PDB entry 4DR4 | X-ray diffraction, 3.97 A resolution | chains A and I of the 23 polymer chains in the assembly

Chain A:
Molecule: 16S rRNA
Source organism: Thermus thermophilus
Sequence (1522 nucleotides; row label = number of the first residue in the row; note: 42 numbers in that range are skipped by the numbering (no residue carries them; nothing is unmodelled there); a row labelled like 190A-190L holds insertion residues (190A, then the next letters in order); numbering starts at 0):
     0 UUUGUUGGAGAGUUUGAUCCUGGCUCAGGGUGAACGCUGGCGGCGUGCCU
    50 AAGACAUGCAAGUCGUGCGGG
    73 CCGCGGGGUUUU
    88 ACUCCG
    95 UGGUC
   101 AGCGGCGGACGGGUGAGUAACGCGUGGGU
  129A G
   130 ACCUACCCGGAAGAGGGGGACAACCCGGGGAAACUCGGGCUAAUCCCCCA
   180 UGUGGACCCGC
190A-190L CCCUUGGGGUGU
   191 GUCCAAAGGGCUUU
   216 GCCCGCUUCCGGAUGGGCCCGCGUCCCAUCAGCUAGUUGGUGGGGUAAUG
   266 GCCCACCAAGGCGACGACGGGUAGCCGGUCUGAGAGGAUGGCCGGCCACA
   316 GGGGCACUGAGACACGGGCCCCACUCCUACGGGAGGCAGCAGUUAGGAAU
   366 CUUCCGCAAUGGGCGCAAGCCUGACGGAGCGACGCCGCUUGGAGGAAGAA
   416 GCCCUUCGGGGUGUAAACUCCUGAA
   442 CCCGGGACGAAACCCCCGACGA
   474 GGGGACUGACGGUACCGGG
   494 GUAAUAGCGCCGGCCAACUCCGUGCCAGCAGCCGCGGUAAUACGGAGGGC
   544 GCGAGCGUUACCCGGAUUCACUGGGCGUAAAGGGCGUGUAGGCGGCCUGG
   594 GGCGUCCCAUGUGAAAGACCACGGCUCAACCGUGGGGGAGCGUGGGAUAC
   644 GCUCAGGCUAGACGGUGGGAGAGGGUGGUGGAAUUCCCGGAGUAGCGGUG
   694 AAAUGCGCAGAUACCGGGAGGAACGCCGAUGGCGAAGGCAGCCACCUGGU
   744 CCACCCGUGACGCUGAGGCGCGAAAGCGUGGGGAGCAAACCGGAUUAGAU
   794 ACCCGGGUAGUCCACGCCCUAAACGAUGCGCGCUAGGUCUCUGGGUCU
   848 CCUGGGGGCCGAAGCUAACGCGUUAAGCGCGCCGCCUGGGGAGUACGGCC
   898 GCAAGGCUGAAACUCAAAGGAAUUGACGGGGGCCCGCACAAGCGGUGGAG
   948 CAUGUGGUUUAAUUCGAAGXAACGCGAAGAACCUUACCAGGCCUUGACAU
   998 GCUAGG
 1003A G
  1004 AACCCGGGUGAAAGCCUGGGGUGCCCC
1030A-1030D GCGA
  1031 GGGGAGCCCUAGCACAGGUGCUGCAUGGCCGUCGUCAGCUCGUGCCGUGA
  1081 GGUGUUGGGUUAAGUCCCGCAACGAGCGCAACCCCCGCCGUUAGUUGCCA
  1131 GCGGUUCGGCCGGGCACUCUAACGGGACUGCCCGCGAAA
  1171 GCGGGAGGAAGGAGGGGACGACGUCUGGUCAGCAUGGCCCUUACGGCCUG
  1221 GGCGACACACGUGCUACAAUGCCCACUACAAAGCGAUGCCACCCGGCAAC
  1271 GGGGAGCUAAUCGCAAAAAGGUGGGCCCAGUUCGGAUUGGGGUCUGCAAC
  1321 CCGACCCCAUGAAGCCGGAAUCGCUAGUAAUCGCGGAUCAG
 1361A C
  1362 CAUGCCGCGGUGAAUACGUUCCCGGGCCUUGUACACACXGCCXGUXACGC
  1412 CAUGGGAGCGGGCUCUACCCGAAGUCGCCGGG
  1446 AGCCUACGGG
  1459 CAGGCGCCGAGGGUAGGGCCCGUGACUGGGGCGAAGUCGUAACAAGGUAG
  1509 CUGUACCGGAAGGUGCGGCUGGAUCCACUCCUUUCU
Unresolved in the structure: 0-4, 1534-1538
Modified residues: PSU (pseudouridine-5'-monophosphate) at position 516, 7MG (7N-methyl-8-hydroguanosine-5'-monophosphate) at position 527, M2G (N2-dimethylguanosine-5'-monophosphate) at position 966, 5MC (5-methylcytidine-5'-monophosphate) at position 967, 2MG (2N-methylguanosine-5'-monophosphate) at position 1207, 5MC (5-methylcytidine-5'-monophosphate) at position 1400, 4OC (4n,o2'-methylcytidine-5'-monophosphate) at position 1402, 5MC (5-methylcytidine-5'-monophosphate) at position 1404, 5MC (5-methylcytidine-5'-monophosphate) at position 1407, UR3 (3-methyluridine-5'-monophoshate) at position 1498, MA6 (6N-dimethyladenosine-5'-monophoshate) at position 1518, MA6 (6N-dimethyladenosine-5'-monophoshate) at position 1519, PSU (pseudouridine-5'-monophosphate) at position 1540, PSU (pseudouridine-5'-monophosphate) at position 1541
Sequence notes: conflict C1534 (A2157 in M26923.1), A1535 (C2158 in M26923.1)
Bound ions: Mg2+ site 1 near U5 (its only coordinating residue here); Mg2+ site 2 near U12 (its only coordinating residue here); Mg2+ site 3 near G21 (its only coordinating residue here); Mg2+ site 4 near C48 (its only coordinating residue here); Mg2+ site 5 near A53 (its only coordinating residue here); Mg2+ site 6: A59, C386; Mg2+ site 7 near U62 (its only coordinating residue here); Mg2+ site 8: G107, G324; Mg2+ site 9: A109, G331; Mg2+ site 10 near G111 (its only coordinating residue here); Mg2+ site 11 near G113 (its only coordinating residue here); Mg2+ site 12: G117, G289; 83 more Mg2+ sites not listed
Small-molecule neighbours:
  - paromomycin (PAR), molecule 1: U30, G31, C48, U49, U304, G306, C554, C555
  - paromomycin (PAR), molecule 2: G31, C47, C48, A50, A51, G52, A53, G113, U114, G115, A353, C355, A356, G357, U358, U359, A360, G361, C366
  - paromomycin (PAR), molecule 3: G64, U65, G68, G69, G70, G93, U95, G96, G97, U98, C99
  - paromomycin (PAR), molecule 4: C106, U133, A134, C135, C136, C221, U222, C225, G226, G227, A228, A325
  - paromomycin (PAR), molecule 5: A119, A120, C121, G122, C123, G236, C237, G238, U239, C240, C241, C242, G281, A282, G284, G285
  - paromomycin (PAR), molecule 6: G127, G128, U129, C131, G230, G231, C233, U605, G606
  - paromomycin (PAR), molecule 7: A412, G413, A414, A415, C417, C418, C419, G424, G425, G426, U427, G428
  - paromomycin (PAR), molecule 8: G567, G568, C569, G570, G575, G821, C822, G874, C875, C877, G881
  - paromomycin (PAR), molecule 9: U598, C599, C600, A602, U603, G604, A632, G633, C634, G635, U636, G637
  - paromomycin (PAR), molecule 10: G604, U605, G606, A608, G629, G630, G631
  - paromomycin (PAR), molecule 11: G610, A611, C612, C613, A614, A622, C623, C624, G625, U626, G627
  - paromomycin (PAR), molecule 12: G661, G662, A663, G664, G666, C739, U740, G741, G742, U743
  - paromomycin (PAR), molecule 13: U669, G670, G671, U672, G673, G714, A715, A716, C717, G734, C805, C806, A807
  - paromomycin (PAR), molecule 14: A716, C717, G718, C732, A733, A767, C805, C806, G1525, G1526
  - paromomycin (PAR), molecule 15: G771, U772, G773, G774, G775, G776, A802, G803
  - paromomycin (PAR), molecule 16: G933, C1060, G1061, U1062, U1065, C1066, C1189, G1190
  - paromomycin (PAR), molecule 17: G1258, C1259, C1260, A1261, C1262, C1270, G1271, G1272, G1273, G1274, C1314, U1315
  - paromomycin (PAR), molecule 18: G1405, U1406, 5MC_1407, A1408, C1409, G1489, C1490, G1491, A1492, A1493, G1494, U1495, C1496

Chain I:
Name: 30S ribosomal protein S9
Source organism: Thermus thermophilus
UniProtKB: P80374 (RS9_THET8); numbering as in UniProt (aligned over 1-128)
Amino-acid sequence (128 residues; numbered 1 to 128; the number before each row is that of its first residue):
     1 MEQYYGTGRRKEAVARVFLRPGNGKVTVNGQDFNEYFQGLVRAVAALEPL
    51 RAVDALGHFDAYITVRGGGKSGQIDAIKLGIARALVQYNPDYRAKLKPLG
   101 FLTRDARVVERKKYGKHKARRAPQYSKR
Unresolved in the structure: 1

How chain A and chain I interact:
Pairs across the interface (120; chain A residue first):
  G941(A) - Arg121(I)  base contact
  G942(A) - Gln124(I)  base contact
  U943(A) - Gln124(I)  hydrogen bond to the sugar
  M2G_966(A) - Lys127(I)  sugar contact
  5MC_967(A) - Tyr125(I)  hydrogen bond to the sugar
  C970(A) - Ser126(I)  base contact
  C1116(A) - Val108(I)  sugar contact
  G1117(A) - Arg104(I)  hydrogen bond to the phosphate
  G1117(A) - Ala106(I)  sugar contact
  C1118(A) - Arg9(I)  salt bridge to the phosphate
  C1118(A) - Arg83(I)  hydrogen bond to the phosphate
  C1118(A) - Arg104(I)  salt bridge to the phosphate
  C1119(A) - Arg9(I)  salt bridge to the phosphate
  C1119(A) - Arg83(I)  salt bridge to the phosphate
  G1127(A) - Arg16(I)  phosphate contact
  G1127(A) - Arg66(I)  salt bridge to the phosphate
  C1128(A) - Arg16(I)  salt bridge to the phosphate
  C1128(A) - Tyr62(I)  phosphate contact
  C1128(A) - Arg66(I)  salt bridge to the phosphate
  C1129(A) - Tyr62(I)  hydrogen bond to the phosphate
  A1130(A) - Gln3(I)  hydrogen bond to the sugar
  A1130(A) - Phe18(I)  sugar contact
  A1130(A) - Arg20(I)  salt bridge to the phosphate
  A1130(A) - Tyr62(I)  phosphate contact
  G1131(A) - Gln3(I)  hydrogen bond to the phosphate
  C1147(A) - Tyr5(I)  hydrogen bond to the sugar
  C1147(A) - Thr7(I)  phosphate contact
  C1147(A) - Arg16(I)  hydrogen bond to the base
  U1148(A) - Tyr5(I)  phosphate contact
  U1148(A) - Thr7(I)  hydrogen bond to the phosphate
  U1148(A) - Arg9(I)  salt bridge to the phosphate
  U1148(A) - Val14(I)  phosphate contact
  U1148(A) - Arg16(I)  base contact
  U1148(A) - Arg66(I)  sugar contact
  C1149(A) - Arg9(I)  salt bridge to the phosphate
  C1149(A) - Val14(I)  phosphate contact
  G1177(A) - Lys97(I)  salt bridge to the phosphate
  G1178(A) - Arg93(I)  salt bridge to the phosphate
  G1178(A) - Lys97(I)  salt bridge to the phosphate
  A1179(A) - Arg93(I)  salt bridge to the phosphate
  A1179(A) - Leu102(I)  sugar contact
  A1179(A) - Thr103(I)  phosphate contact
  A1179(A) - Arg104(I)  sugar contact
  A1180(A) - Thr103(I)  hydrogen bond to the phosphate
  G1186(A) - Glu110(I)  sugar contact
  G1186(A) - Arg111(I)  sugar contact
  G1186(A) - Lys113(I)  hydrogen bond to the phosphate
  G1187(A) - Arg111(I)  hydrogen bond to the sugar
  G1187(A) - Lys113(I)  salt bridge to the phosphate
  A1188(A) - Tyr114(I)  phosphate contact
  G1231(A) - Ser126(I)  hydrogen bond to the phosphate
  U1232(A) - Gln124(I)  hydrogen bond to the phosphate
  U1232(A) - Ser126(I)  phosphate contact
  G1233(A) - His117(I)  salt bridge to the phosphate
  G1233(A) - Pro123(I)  phosphate contact
  G1233(A) - Gln124(I)  hydrogen bond to the phosphate
  A1248(A) - Tyr36(I)  sugar contact
  A1248(A) - Lys70(I)  base contact
  C1249(A) - Tyr36(I)  hydrogen bond to the sugar
  C1249(A) - Gly67(I)  phosphate contact
  C1249(A) - Gly68(I)  hydrogen bond to the sugar
  C1249(A) - Gly69(I)  base contact
  C1249(A) - Lys70(I)  base contact
  C1249(A) - Gln73(I)  hydrogen bond to the sugar
  A1250(A) - Gly67(I)  hydrogen bond to the phosphate
  A1250(A) - Gly68(I)  hydrogen bond to the sugar
  A1251(A) - Glu12(I)  phosphate contact
  A1251(A) - Gly67(I)  phosphate contact
  G1290(A) - Leu40(I)  sugar contact
  G1290(A) - Lys70(I)  base contact
  G1291(A) - Gln38(I)  hydrogen bond to the sugar
  G1291(A) - Gly39(I)  phosphate contact
  C1342(A) - Gln124(I)  sugar contact
  C1342(A) - Tyr125(I)  sugar contact
  G1343(A) - Arg121(I)  hydrogen bond to the sugar
  G1343(A) - Ala122(I)  sugar contact
  G1343(A) - Tyr125(I)  phosphate contact
  C1344(A) - Lys116(I)  salt bridge to the phosphate
  C1344(A) - Arg120(I)  sugar contact
  U1345(A) - Arg120(I)  salt bridge to the phosphate
  A1346(A) - Arg107(I)  sugar contact
  A1346(A) - Arg120(I)  salt bridge to the phosphate
  G1347(A) - Arg10(I)  hydrogen bond to the base
  G1347(A) - Arg107(I)  phosphate contact
  G1347(A) - Val108(I)  sugar contact
  G1347(A) - Val109(I)  phosphate contact
  G1347(A) - Glu110(I)  hydrogen bond to the phosphate
  U1348(A) - Glu110(I)  hydrogen bond to the phosphate
  U1348(A) - Arg120(I)  phosphate contact
  A1349(A) - Lys118(I)  phosphate contact
  A1349(A) - Arg120(I)  phosphate contact
  A1349(A) - Arg121(I)  hydrogen bond to the phosphate
  A1350(A) - Lys118(I)  salt bridge to the phosphate
  A1350(A) - Arg121(I)  salt bridge to the phosphate
  U1351(A) - Lys118(I)  hydrogen bond to the base
  C1366(A) - His117(I)  salt bridge to the phosphate
  C1367(A) - Lys112(I)  salt bridge to the phosphate
  C1367(A) - Tyr114(I)  phosphate contact
  C1367(A) - Gly115(I)  hydrogen bond to the phosphate
  C1367(A) - Lys116(I)  phosphate contact
  G1368(A) - Arg111(I)  salt bridge to the phosphate
  G1368(A) - Lys112(I)  salt bridge to the phosphate
  G1368(A) - Lys113(I)  phosphate contact
  G1368(A) - Tyr114(I)  hydrogen bond to the phosphate
  C1369(A) - Arg111(I)  phosphate contact
  C1369(A) - Lys112(I)  hydrogen bond to the phosphate
  G1370(A) - Glu12(I)  phosphate contact
  G1371(A) - Lys11(I)  phosphate contact
  G1371(A) - Gly68(I)  sugar contact
  G1371(A) - Gly69(I)  hydrogen bond to the phosphate
  G1371(A) - Val109(I)  phosphate contact
  U1372(A) - Lys11(I)  salt bridge to the phosphate
  U1372(A) - Gly69(I)  phosphate contact
  U1372(A) - Lys70(I)  phosphate contact
  U1372(A) - Ser71(I)  hydrogen bond to the phosphate
  U1372(A) - Gly72(I)  hydrogen bond to the phosphate
  G1373(A) - Lys11(I)  hydrogen bond to the base
  G1373(A) - Arg42(I)  salt bridge to the phosphate
  G1373(A) - Ser71(I)  hydrogen bond to the phosphate
  G1373(A) - Val109(I)  base contact
Also at the interface, not in a pair above, chain A (56 interface residues in all): G1184, C1230, A1252, U1292
Also at the interface, not in a pair above, chain I (53 interface residues in all): Arg128

Overview:
56 residues of chain A and 53 residues of chain I are in contact; the contacts include 36 hydrogen bonds and
27 salt bridges. Polar pairs include C1147(A)-Arg16(I), G1347(A)-Arg10(I) and U1351(A)-Lys118(I). Bound to
chain A: 18 copies of paromomycin.
Chain A is 16S rRNA and chain I is 30S ribosomal protein S9, both from Thermus thermophilus; the structure,
Crystal structure of the Thermus thermophilus (HB8) 30S ribosomal subunit with codon, cognate transfer RNA
anticodon ..., was determined by X-ray diffraction (same publication as 4DR1, 4DR2, 4DR3, 4DR5, 4DR6 and
4DR7).
